Entry 2OYH (X-ray diffraction, 2.40 A resolution); this record covers chains B and H of the 5 polymer chains in the assembly.

# Chain B
Molecule: Fibrinogen beta chain
From: Homo sapiens
UniProtKB: P02675 (FIBB_HUMAN); residues 149-461 here correspond to UniProt positions 179-491 (UniProt number = residue number + 30)
Sequence (313 residues; numbered 149 to 461; the number before each row is that of its first residue):
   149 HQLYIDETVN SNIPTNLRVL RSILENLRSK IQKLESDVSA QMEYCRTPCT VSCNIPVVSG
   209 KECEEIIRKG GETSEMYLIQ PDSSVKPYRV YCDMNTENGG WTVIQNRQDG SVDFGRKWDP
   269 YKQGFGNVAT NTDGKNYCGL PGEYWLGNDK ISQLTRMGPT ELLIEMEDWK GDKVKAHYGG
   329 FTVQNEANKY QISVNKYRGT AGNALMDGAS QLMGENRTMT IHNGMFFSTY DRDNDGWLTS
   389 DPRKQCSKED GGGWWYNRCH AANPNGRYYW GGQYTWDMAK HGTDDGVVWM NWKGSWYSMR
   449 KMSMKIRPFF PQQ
Disordered / not traced: 149-160, 459-461
Disulfides: Cys201-Cys286, Cys211-Cys240, Cys394-Cys407
Glycans and other covalent adducts: glycan linked to Asn364
Ion coordination: Ca2+: Asp381, Asp383, Trp385
Swiss-Prot annotation at these positions:
  - glycosylation: Asn364 (N-linked (GlcNAc...) asparagine)

# Chain H
Molecule: GHRP peptide
Sequence (4 residues; numbered 1 to 4; the number before each row is that of its first residue):
     1 GHRP

# How chain B and chain H interact
Contacting residue pairs (18; chain B residue first):
  Leu360(B) - His2(H)
  Asn364(B) - His2(H)
  Met367(B) - His2(H)
  Met367(B) - Arg3(H)
  Thr368(B) - His2(H)
  Trp385(B) - Arg3(H)
  Glu397(B) - Arg3(H)  salt bridge
  Asp398(B) - Arg3(H)  salt bridge
  Arg406(B) - His2(H)
  Arg406(B) - Arg3(H)  hydrogen bond (side chain-backbone)
  Arg406(B) - Pro4(H)
  Cys407(B) - Gly1(H)  hydrogen bond (backbone-backbone)
  Cys407(B) - His2(H)
  Cys407(B) - Arg3(H)
  His408(B) - Gly1(H)  hydrogen bond (backbone-backbone)
  Thr431(B) - Arg3(H)
  Asp432(B) - Gly1(H)  hydrogen bond (side chain-backbone)
  Met438(B) - Gly1(H)  hydrogen bond (side chain-backbone)
Interface residues without a listed pair, chain B (14 interface residues in all): Ser443

# Summary
14 residues of chain B and 4 residues of chain H are in contact; the contacts include 5 hydrogen bonds and 2
salt bridges. Polar pairs include Glu397(B)-Arg3(H), Asp398(B)-Arg3(H) and Arg406(B)-Arg3(H). Asp381(B),
Asp383(B) and Trp385(B) coordinate Ca2+.
Here chain B is Fibrinogen beta chain (Homo sapiens) and chain H is GHRP peptide. Entry 2OYH (Crystal
Structure of Fragment D of gammaD298,301A Fibrinogen with the Peptide Ligand Gly-His-Arg-Pro-Amide) was
determined by X-ray diffraction together with 2OYI from the same study.
